Entry 6OR0 (X-ray diffraction, 1.55 A resolution); this record covers chains A and B.

# Chain A
Name: Insulin chain A
Organism: Bos taurus
UniProtKB: P01317 (INS_BOVIN); residues 1-21 here correspond to UniProt positions 85-105 (UniProt number = residue number + 84)
Sequence (21 residues; each row starts with the number of its first residue):
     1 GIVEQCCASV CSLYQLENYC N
Disulfide bonds: Cys6-Cys11

# Chain B
Name: Insulin chain B
Organism: Bos taurus
UniProtKB: P01317 (INS_BOVIN); residues 1-29 here correspond to UniProt positions 25-53 (UniProt number = residue number + 24)
Sequence (29 residues; row label = number of the first residue in the row):
     1 FVNQHLCGSH LVEALYLVCG ERGFFYTPK

# Interface between chain A and chain B
Residue-residue contacts (38):
  Ile2(A) with Leu11(B), hydrophobic; Leu15(B), hydrophobic
  Val3(A) with Pro28(B), hydrophobic
  Cys6(A) with Gln4(B); His5(B); Leu6(B), hydrogen bond (backbone-backbone); Leu11(B), hydrophobic
  Cys7(A) with His5(B); Leu6(B); Cys7(B), disulfide
  Ala8(A) with His5(B)
  Ser9(A) with His5(B)
  Val10(A) with Asn3(B); Gln4(B); His5(B)
  Cys11(A) with Val2(B); Asn3(B); Gln4(B), hydrogen bond (backbone-backbone)
  Ser12(A) with Val2(B); Asn3(B)
  Leu13(A) with Val2(B); Val18(B), hydrophobic
  Leu16(A) with Val2(B), hydrophobic; Leu11(B), hydrophobic; Leu15(B), hydrophobic
  Glu17(A) with Val18(B); Arg22(B), salt bridge
  Asn18(A) with Phe25(B)
  Tyr19(A) with Leu15(B), hydrophobic; Phe24(B); Phe25(B), hydrogen bond (backbone-backbone)
  Cys20(A) with Cys19(B), disulfide; Arg22(B); Gly23(B)
  Asn21(A) with Arg22(B), hydrogen bond (side chain-backbone); Gly23(B), hydrogen bond (backbone-backbone); Phe24(B); Phe25(B)
Other interface residues (no listed pair), chain B (18 interface residues in all): Ala14, Tyr26, Thr27
Disulfides between the chains: Cys7(A)-Cys7(B), Cys20(A)-Cys19(B)

# In short
16 residues of chain A and 18 residues of chain B are in contact, with 2 disulfide bonds, 5 hydrogen bonds and
1 salt bridge. Polar pairs include Glu17(A)-Arg22(B), Asn21(A)-Arg22(B) and Cys6(A)-Leu6(B).
Here chain A is Insulin chain A and chain B is Insulin chain B, both from Bos taurus. Entry 6OR0 (Crystal
structure of Insulin from Non-merohedrally twinned crystals) was determined by X-ray diffraction together with
6OQZ from the same study.
